5S4Q - chains C and E of the 6 polymer chains in the assembly; structure by X-ray diffraction, 2.59 A resolution.

== Chain C ==
Name: Tubulin alpha-1B chain
From: Bos taurus
Reference sequence: P81947 (TBA1B_BOVIN); residues 1-451 here = UniProt positions 1-451
Amino-acid sequence (451 residues; numbered 1 to 451; the number before each row is that of its first residue):
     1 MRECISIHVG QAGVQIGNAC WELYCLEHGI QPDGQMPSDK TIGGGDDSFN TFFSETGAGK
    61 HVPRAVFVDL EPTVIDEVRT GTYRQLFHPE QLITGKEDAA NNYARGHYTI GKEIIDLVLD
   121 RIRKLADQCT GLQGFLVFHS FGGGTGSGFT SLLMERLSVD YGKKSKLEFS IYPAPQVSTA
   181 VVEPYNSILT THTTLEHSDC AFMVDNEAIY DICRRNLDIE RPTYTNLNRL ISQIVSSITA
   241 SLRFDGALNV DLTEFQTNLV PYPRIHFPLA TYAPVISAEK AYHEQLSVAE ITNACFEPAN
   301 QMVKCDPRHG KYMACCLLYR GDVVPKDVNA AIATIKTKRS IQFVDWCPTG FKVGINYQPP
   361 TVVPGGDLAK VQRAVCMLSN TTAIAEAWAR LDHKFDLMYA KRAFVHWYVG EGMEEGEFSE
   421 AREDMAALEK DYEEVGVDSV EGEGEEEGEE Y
Unresolved in the structure: 441-451
Ion coordination: Ca2+ site 1: Asp39, Thr41, Gly44, Glu55; Ca2+ site 2: Glu284 (shared with 1 residue of chain B)
Small-molecule neighbours: GTP (guanosine-5'-triphosphate): Gly10, Gln11, Ala12, Gln15, Ile16, Asp69, Asp98, Ala99, Ala100, Asn101, Ser140, Gly142, Gly143, Gly144, Thr145, Gly146, Ile171, Pro173, Val177, Ser178, Thr179, Glu183, Asn206, Tyr224, Leu227, Asn228, Ile231

== Chain E ==
Name: Stathmin-4
From: Rattus norvegicus
Reference sequence: P63043 (STMN4_RAT); residues 5-145 here correspond to UniProt positions 49-189 (UniProt number = residue number + 44)
Amino-acid sequence (143 residues; row label = number of the first residue in the row):
     3 MADMEVIELN KCTSGQSFEV ILKPPSFDGV PEFNASLPRR RDPSLEEIQK KLEAAEERRK
    63 YQEAELLKHL AEKREHEREV IQKAIEENNN FIKMAKEKLA QKMESNKENR EAHLAAMLER
   123 LQEKDKHAEE VRKNKELKEE ASR
Unresolved in the structure: 3-5, 29-43, 144-145
Sequence notes: initiating methionine (3); expression tag (4)
Swiss-Prot annotation at these positions:
  - modified residue: Ser46 (Phosphoserine)

== Interface between chain C and chain E ==
Pairs across the interface - 31 pairs, chain C then chain E:
  His107(C) with Lys104(E), hydrogen bond; Met105(E)
  Tyr108(C) with Lys104(E); Met105(E), hydrophobic; Asn108(E)
  Thr109(C) with Arg112(E)
  Lys112(C) with Met105(E)
  Glu155(C) with Leu101(E); Lys104(E), salt bridge
  Arg156(C) with Leu101(E)
  Ser158(C) with Phe93(E); Ile94(E)
  Val159(C) with Ile94(E); Ala97(E), hydrophobic; Lys98(E)
  Gly162(C) with Asn90(E); Ile94(E)
  Lys163(C) with Asn90(E); Phe93(E)
  Glu196(C) with Phe93(E)
  His197(C) with Phe93(E)
  Val409(C) with His115(E), hydrogen bond (backbone-side chain)
  Gly410(C) with Arg112(E)
  Glu411(C) with Asn108(E), hydrogen bond (backbone-side chain); Arg112(E), salt bridge
  Gly412(C) with Asn108(E), hydrogen bond (backbone-side chain); Asn111(E), hydrogen bond (backbone-side chain); Arg112(E)
  Met413(C) with Asn108(E)
  Glu414(C) with Ser107(E), hydrogen bond; Asn111(E), hydrogen bond
Also at the interface, not in a pair above, chain C (21 interface residues in all): Leu152, Thr193, Glu417
Also at the interface, not in a pair above, chain E (14 interface residues in all): Lys100

== Summary ==
21 residues of chain C face 14 of chain E across their interface; the contacts include 7 hydrogen bonds and 2
salt bridges. Among the polar pairs are Glu155(C)-Lys104(E), Glu411(C)-Arg112(E) and His107(C)-Lys104(E).
Ligands of chain C: GTP.
Here chain C is Tubulin alpha-1B chain (Bos taurus) and chain E is Stathmin-4 (Rattus norvegicus). Entry 5S4Q
(Tubulin-Z422344882-complex) was determined by X-ray diffraction (same publication as 5S4L, 5S4M, 5S4N, 5S4O,
5S4P, 5S4R and 52 further entries).
